Entry 8SEA (electron microscopy, 3.40 A resolution); this record covers chains A and B of the 4 polymer chains in the assembly.

# Chain A
Molecule: Ubiquitin-like modifier-activating enzyme 7
Source organism: Homo sapiens
UniProtKB: P41226 (UBA7_HUMAN); numbering as in UniProt (aligned over 1-1012)
Sequence (1012 residues; each row starts with the number of its first residue):
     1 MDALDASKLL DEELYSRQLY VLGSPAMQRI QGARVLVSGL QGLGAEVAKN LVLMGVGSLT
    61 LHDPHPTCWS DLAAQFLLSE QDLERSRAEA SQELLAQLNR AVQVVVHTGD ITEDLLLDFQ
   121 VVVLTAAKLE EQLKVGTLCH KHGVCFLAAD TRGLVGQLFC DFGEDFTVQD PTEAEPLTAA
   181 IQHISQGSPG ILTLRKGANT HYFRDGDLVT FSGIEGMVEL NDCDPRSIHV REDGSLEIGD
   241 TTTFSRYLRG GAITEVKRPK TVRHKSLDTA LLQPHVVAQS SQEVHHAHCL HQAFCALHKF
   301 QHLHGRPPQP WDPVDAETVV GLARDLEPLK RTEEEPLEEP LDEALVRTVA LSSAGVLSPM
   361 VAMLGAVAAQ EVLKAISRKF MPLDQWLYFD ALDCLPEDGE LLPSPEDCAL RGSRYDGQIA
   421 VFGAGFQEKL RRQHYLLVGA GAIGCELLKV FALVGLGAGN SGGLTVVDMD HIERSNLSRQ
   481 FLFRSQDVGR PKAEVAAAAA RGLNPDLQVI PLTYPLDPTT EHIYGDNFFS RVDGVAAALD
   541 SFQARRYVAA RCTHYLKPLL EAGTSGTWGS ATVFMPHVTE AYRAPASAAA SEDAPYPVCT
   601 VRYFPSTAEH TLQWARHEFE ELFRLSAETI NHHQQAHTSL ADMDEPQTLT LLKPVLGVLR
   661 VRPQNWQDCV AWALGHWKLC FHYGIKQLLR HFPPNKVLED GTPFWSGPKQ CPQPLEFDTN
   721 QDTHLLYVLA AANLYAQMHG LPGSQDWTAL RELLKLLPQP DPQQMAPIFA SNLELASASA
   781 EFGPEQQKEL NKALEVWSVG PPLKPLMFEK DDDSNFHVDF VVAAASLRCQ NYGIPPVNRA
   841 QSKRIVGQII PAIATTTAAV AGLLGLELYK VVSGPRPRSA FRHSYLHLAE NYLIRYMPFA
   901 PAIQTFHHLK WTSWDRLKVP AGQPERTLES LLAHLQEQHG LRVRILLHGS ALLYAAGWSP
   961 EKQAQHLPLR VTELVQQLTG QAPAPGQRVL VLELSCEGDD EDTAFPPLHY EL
Disordered / not traced: 1-20
Curated features (UniProtKB/Swiss-Prot):
  - active site: C599 (Glycyl thioester intermediate)
  - modified residue: S266 (Phosphoserine)
  - natural variant: E397 to L1012 (deletion: Found in a small consanguineous family with learning disability; uncertain significance)
Residues lining bound ligands: adenosine monophosphate (AMP): V438, G439, A440, G441, A442, I443, V467, D468, M469, D470, N476, K492, P515, L516, A538, L539, D540, A544
From the paper describing this entry:
  - catalytic residues: C599 (citing earlier work)
  - catalytic residues: R479 (by similarity / conservation)
  - mutagenesis - D468R: decreased catalytic activity on ISG15
  - specificity-determining residues: I894, Y896, F899 (by similarity / conservation)
  - mutagenesis - R602D, H691D, D999R/E1001K: decreased catalytic activity with Ubiquitin/ISG15-conjugating enzyme E2 L6
  - specificity-determining residues: S995, D999 (proposed by the authors, not directly observed)
  - mutagenesis - K492A: decreased catalytic activity with Ubiquitin-like protein ISG15 (chain B)

# Chain B
Molecule: Ubiquitin-like protein ISG15
Source organism: Homo sapiens
UniProtKB: P05161 (ISG15_HUMAN); numbering as in UniProt (aligned over 1-157)
Sequence (157 residues; row label = number of the first residue in the row):
     1 MGWDLTVKML AGNEFQVSLS SSMSVSELKA QITQKIGVHA FQQRLAVHPS GVALQDRVPL
    61 ASQGLGPGST VLLVVDKSDE PLSILVRNNK GRSSTYEVRL TQTVAHLKQQ VSGLEGVQDD
   121 LFWLTFEGKP LEDQLPLGEY GLKPLSTVFM NLRLRGG
Disordered / not traced: 1-78
Construct notes: engineered mutation S78 (Cys in P05161)
Curated features (UniProtKB/Swiss-Prot):
  - region: R153 to G157 (Involved in the ligation of specific target proteins)
  - motif: L152 to G157 (LRLRGG)
  - site: R153 (Interacts with activating enzyme)
  - cross-link: G157 (Glycyl lysine isopeptide (Gly-Lys) (interchain with K-? in acceptor proteins))
  - mutagenesis: R44 (R44A: Does not affect ISG15 signaling, interaction with ITGAL or activation of SRC family tyrosine kinases), S83 (S83A: Does not affect ISG15 signaling, interaction with ITGAL or activation of SRC family tyrosine kinases), Y96 (Y96L: Reduces ISG15 signaling. Strongly reduces ISG15 signaling and abolishes interaction with ITGAL and activation of SRC family tyrosine kinases; when associated with D-102), R99 (R99A: Strongly reduces ISG15 signaling and abolishes interaction with ITGAL), T101 (T101A: Strongly reduces ISG15 signaling and abolishes interaction with ITGAL and activation of SRC family tyrosine kinases), Q102 (Q102D: Reduces ISG15 signaling. Strongly reduces ISG15 signaling and abolishes interaction with ITGAL and activation of SRC family tyrosine kinases; when associated with L-96), T103 (T103A: Strongly reduces ISG15 signaling and abolishes interaction with ITGAL)
Covalently attached groups: adenosine monophosphate (AMP) linked to G157
From the paper describing this entry:
  - mutagenesis - N89A, N89A/T125A/N151A, R92E, Q118A/D120K/R153D, T125A, N151A: decreased catalytic activity with Ubiquitin-like modifier-activating enzyme 7 (chain A)
  - specificity-determining residues: W123, P130 (by similarity / conservation)

# Chain A / chain B interface
Contacting residue pairs (51; chain A residue first):
  E173(A) - K90(B)
  A174(A) - K90(B)
  A174(A) - R92(B)
  L177(A) - R92(B)
  Y202(A) - N88(B)  hydrogen bond
  Y202(A) - R92(B)
  Y202(A) - E115(B)  hydrogen bond
  R204(A) - S93(B)  hydrogen bond (side chain-backbone)
  R204(A) - S94(B)
  Q279(A) - E127(B)
  Q279(A) - F149(B)
  I443(A) - G157(B)
  L539(A) - R155(B)
  L539(A) - G157(B)
  D540(A) - R155(B)
  D540(A) - G157(B)
  F542(A) - R153(B)
  F542(A) - R155(B)
  R545(A) - L154(B)  hydrogen bond (side chain-backbone)
  R545(A) - R155(B)  hydrogen bond (side chain-backbone)
  R545(A) - G156(B)  hydrogen bond (side chain-backbone)
  G563(A) - L154(B)
  G563(A) - G156(B)
  T564(A) - G156(B)  hydrogen bond (backbone-backbone)
  S565(A) - L154(B)
  W568(A) - N89(B)
  W568(A) - N151(B)
  W568(A) - L154(B)  hydrophobic
  G569(A) - L154(B)
  S570(A) - L154(B)
  P585(A) - D120(B)
  P585(A) - L121(B)  hydrophobic
  P585(A) - R153(B)
  S587(A) - Q118(B)
  A588(A) - L121(B)  hydrophobic
  E592(A) - R155(B)  salt bridge
  R844(A) - K90(B)
  Y885(A) - W123(B)  hydrophobic
  Y885(A) - N151(B)
  Y885(A) - L152(B)  hydrogen bond (side chain-backbone)
  Y885(A) - L154(B)  hydrophobic
  E890(A) - R87(B)  salt bridge
  E890(A) - F149(B)
  Y892(A) - T125(B)
  Y892(A) - N151(B)  hydrogen bond
  I894(A) - G128(B)
  Y896(A) - W123(B)
  Y896(A) - G128(B)
  Y896(A) - P130(B)
  F899(A) - P130(B)  hydrophobic
  F899(A) - E132(B)
Also at the interface, not in a pair above, chain A (36 interface residues in all): T172, E175, A198, S280, A442, S541, R583, A586
Also at the interface, not in a pair above, chain B (30 interface residues in all): G91, L114, K129, L131, M150

# Summary
The interface between chain A and chain B involves 36 residues on one side and 30 on the other, with 9
hydrogen bonds and 2 salt bridges. Among the polar pairs are E592(A)-R155(B), E890(A)-R87(B) and
Y202(A)-N88(B). From the paper: catalytic residues C599(A) and R479(A); N89A, N89A/T125A/N151A and R92E of
chain B, among others, reduce catalytic activity with Ubiquitin-like modifier-activating enzyme 7 (chain A);
11 substitutions were tested in all.
Chain A is Ubiquitin-like modifier-activating enzyme 7 and chain B is Ubiquitin-like protein ISG15, both from
Homo sapiens; the structure, Cryo-EM structure of a double loaded human UBA7-UBE2L6-ISG15 thioester mimetic
complex (Form 1), was determined by electron microscopy together with 8SE9, 8SEB and 8SV8 from the same study.
